2ZAO - chain A; structure by X-ray diffraction, 3.20 A resolution.

Chain A:
Molecule: Vacuolar protein sorting-associating protein 4B
Organism: Mus musculus
Reference sequence: P46467 (VPS4B_MOUSE); numbering as in UniProt (aligned over 1-444)
Sequence (444 residues; numbered 1 to 444; the number before each row is that of its first residue):
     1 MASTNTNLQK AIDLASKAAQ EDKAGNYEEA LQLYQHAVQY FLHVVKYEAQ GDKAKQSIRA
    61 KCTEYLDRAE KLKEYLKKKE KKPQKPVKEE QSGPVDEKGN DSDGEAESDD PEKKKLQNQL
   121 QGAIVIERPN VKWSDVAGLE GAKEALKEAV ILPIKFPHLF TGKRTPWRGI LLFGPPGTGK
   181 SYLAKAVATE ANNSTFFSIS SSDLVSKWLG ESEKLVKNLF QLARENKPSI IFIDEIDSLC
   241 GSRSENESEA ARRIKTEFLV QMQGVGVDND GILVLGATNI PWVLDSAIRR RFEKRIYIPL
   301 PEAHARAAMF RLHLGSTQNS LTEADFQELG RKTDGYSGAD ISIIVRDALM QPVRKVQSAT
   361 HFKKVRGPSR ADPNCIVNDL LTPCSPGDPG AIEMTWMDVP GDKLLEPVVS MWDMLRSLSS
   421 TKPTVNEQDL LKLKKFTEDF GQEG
Not modelled in the structure: 1-123, 203-211
Small-molecule neighbours: ADP (adenosine-5'-diphosphate): Asp-135, Val-136, Ala-137, Leu-139, Pro-176, Gly-177, Thr-178, Gly-179, Lys-180, Ser-181, Tyr-182, Asn-279, Met-309, His-313, Gly-338, Ala-339, Ser-342
UniProt features mapped onto this chain:
  - binding site (ATP): Gly-174 to Ser-181
  - modified residue (Phosphoserine): Ser-102, Ser-108, Ser-410
  - mutagenesis: Lys-180 (K180Q: Defective in ATP-binding. Causes membrane association. Induces vacuolation of endosomal compartments and impairs cholesterol sorting), Glu-235 (E235Q: Defective in ATP-hydrolysis. Causes membrane-association. Induces vacuolation of endosomal compartments and impairs cholesterol and protein sorting. Increased perinuclear localization), Arg-290 to Arg-291 (Abolishes ATP-dependent oligomerization)

In short:
Chain A binds ADP. From UniProt: 8 ATP-binding residues and 4 mutagenesis sites.
Chain A is Vacuolar protein sorting-associating protein 4B (Mus musculus); the structure, Crystal structure of
mouse SKD1/VPS4B ADP-form, was determined by X-ray diffraction together with 2ZAM and 2ZAN from the same
study.
